7NYH - chains L and N of the 7 polymer chains in the assembly; structure by electron microscopy, 3.60 A resolution.

Chain L:
Molecule: NADH-quinone oxidoreductase subunit L
Source organism: Escherichia coli B
Notes: EC 1.6.5.11, 1.6.5.3, 1.6.99.5
Reference sequence: A0A1V3W1N5 (A0A1V3W1N5_ECOLX); residue numbers follow UniProt; this construct covers 1-613
Sequence (613 residues; row label = number of the first residue in the row):
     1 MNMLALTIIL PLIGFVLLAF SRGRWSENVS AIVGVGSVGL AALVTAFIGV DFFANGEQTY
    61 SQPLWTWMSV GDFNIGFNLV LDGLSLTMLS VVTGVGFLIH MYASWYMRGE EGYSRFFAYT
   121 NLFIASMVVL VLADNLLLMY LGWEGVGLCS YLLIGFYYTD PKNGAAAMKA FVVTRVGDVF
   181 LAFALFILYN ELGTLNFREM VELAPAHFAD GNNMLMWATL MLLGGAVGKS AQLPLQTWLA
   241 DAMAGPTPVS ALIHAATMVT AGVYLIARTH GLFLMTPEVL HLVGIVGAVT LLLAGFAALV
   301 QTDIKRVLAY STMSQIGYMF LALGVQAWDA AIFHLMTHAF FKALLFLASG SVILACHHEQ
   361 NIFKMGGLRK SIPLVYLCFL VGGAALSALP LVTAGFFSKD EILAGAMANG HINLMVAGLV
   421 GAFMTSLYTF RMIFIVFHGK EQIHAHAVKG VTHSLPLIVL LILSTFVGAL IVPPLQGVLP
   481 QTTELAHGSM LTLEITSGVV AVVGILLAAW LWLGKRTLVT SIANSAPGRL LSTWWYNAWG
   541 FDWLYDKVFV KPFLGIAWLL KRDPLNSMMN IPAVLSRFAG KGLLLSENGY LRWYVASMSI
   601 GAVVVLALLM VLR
Unresolved in the structure: 613

Chain N:
Molecule: NADH-quinone oxidoreductase subunit N
Source organism: Escherichia coli B
Notes: EC 7.1.1.-
Reference sequence: P0AFF0 (NUON_ECOLI); residues 1-485 here = UniProt positions 1-485
Sequence (485 residues; numbered 1 to 485; the number before each row is that of its first residue):
     1 MTITPQNLIA LLPLLIVGLT VVVVMLSIAW RRNHFLNATL SVIGLNAALV SLWFVGQAGA
    61 MDVTPLMRVD GFAMLYTGLV LLASLATCTF AYPWLEGYND NKDEFYLLVL IAALGGILLA
   121 NANHLASLFL GIELISLPLF GLVGYAFRQK RSLEASIKYT ILSAAASSFL LFGMALVYAQ
   181 SGDLSFVALG KNLGDGMLNE PLLLAGFGLM IVGLGFKLSL VPFHLWTPDV YQGAPAPVST
   241 FLATASKIAI FGVVMRLFLY APVGDSEAIR VVLAIIAFAS IIFGNLMALS QTNIKRLLGY
   301 SSISHLGYLL VALIALQTGE MSMEAVGVYL AGYLFSSLGA FGVVSLMSSP YRGPDADSLF
   361 SYRGLFWHRP ILAAVMTVMM LSLAGIPMTL GFIGKFYVLA VGVQAHLWWL VGAVVVGSAI
   421 GLYYYLRVAV SLYLHAPEQP GRDAPSNWQY SAGGIVVLIS ALLVLVLGVW PQPLISIVRL
   481 AMPLM
Unresolved in the structure: 192-198, 438-446, 484-485
Curated features (UniProtKB/Swiss-Prot):
  - mutagenesis: M1 (M1H: Shows 20% of the wild-type rate of deamino-NADH oxidase), K158 (K158C: Shows 50% of the wild-type rate of deamino-NADH oxidase. Inhibited by 30-50% upon addition of 0.25 mM of decylubiquinone), K217 (K217C: Loss of activity; K217R: Shows 40% of the wild-type rate of deamino-NADH oxidase), H224 (H224K: Shows 40% of the wild-type rate of deamino-NADH oxidase. Inhibited by 20-30% upon addition of 0.25 mM of decylubiquinone), K247 (K247C: Shows 7% of the wild-type rate of deamino-NADH oxidase), G391 (G391S: Shows 90% of the wild-type rate of deamino-NADH oxidase), K395 (K395C: Shows 5% of the wild-type rate of deamino-NADH oxidase; K395R: Shows 30% of the wild-type rate of deamino-NADH oxidase)
From the paper describing this entry:
  - catalytic residues: E133 (proposed by the authors, not directly observed)

Chain L / chain N interface:
Pairs across the interface (33; chain L residue first):
  A579(L) with L286(N), hydrophobic
  G580(L) with L286(N); M287(N)
  L583(L) with F283(N), hydrophobic; M287(N), hydrophobic
  L584(L) with S290(N); Y300(N)
  E587(L) with L225(N); P228(N); M287(N); R296(N), salt bridge; Y300(N)
  L591(L) with L162(N), hydrophobic
  W593(L) with L225(N), hydrophobic
  Y594(L) with L162(N), hydrophobic; L225(N); D229(N), hydrogen bond
  V595(L) with L162(N), hydrophobic
  S597(L) with P222(N)
  M598(L) with F216(N), hydrophobic; F223(N), hydrophobic
  A602(L) with F169(N), hydrophobic; V212(N), hydrophobic
  V605(L) with G208(N)
  L606(L) with A205(N)
  L608(L) with V272(N)
  L609(L) with L204(N); G208(N); A268(N); V272(N), hydrophobic
  L612(L) with A268(N); V271(N), hydrophobic; V272(N), hydrophobic
Interface residues without a listed pair, chain L (22 interface residues in all): S576, K581, G589, G601, M610
Interface residues without a listed pair, chain N (29 interface residues in all): I157, K158, I161, P201, H224, E267, I269, I276

In short:
The interface between chain L and chain N involves 22 residues on one side and 29 on the other, with 1
hydrogen bond and 1 salt bridge. Polar pairs include E587(L)-R296(N) and Y594(L)-D229(N). From UniProt: 7
mutagenesis sites on chain N. The paper reports the catalytic residue E133(N).
Here chain L is NADH-quinone oxidoreductase subunit L and chain N is NADH-quinone oxidoreductase subunit N,
both from Escherichia coli B. Entry 7NYH (Respiratory complex I from Escherichia coli - focused refinement of
membrane arm) was determined by electron microscopy.
